PDB entry 7QPG | electron microscopy, 3.90 A resolution | chains R and X of the 6 polymer chains in the assembly

# Chain R
Molecule: Kinetochore-associated protein 1
Source organism: Homo sapiens
Reference sequence: chimeric construct of A0A366VY15, P50748: residues -243 to -9 from A0A366VY15 (A0A366VY15_9GAMM) positions 2-236 (UniProt number = residue number + 245); residues 0-2209 from P50748 positions 1-2210 (UniProt number = residue number + 1)
Amino-acid sequence (2464 residues; each row starts with the number of its first residue; numbers below 1 keep their minus sign (Met-254 is residue -254)):
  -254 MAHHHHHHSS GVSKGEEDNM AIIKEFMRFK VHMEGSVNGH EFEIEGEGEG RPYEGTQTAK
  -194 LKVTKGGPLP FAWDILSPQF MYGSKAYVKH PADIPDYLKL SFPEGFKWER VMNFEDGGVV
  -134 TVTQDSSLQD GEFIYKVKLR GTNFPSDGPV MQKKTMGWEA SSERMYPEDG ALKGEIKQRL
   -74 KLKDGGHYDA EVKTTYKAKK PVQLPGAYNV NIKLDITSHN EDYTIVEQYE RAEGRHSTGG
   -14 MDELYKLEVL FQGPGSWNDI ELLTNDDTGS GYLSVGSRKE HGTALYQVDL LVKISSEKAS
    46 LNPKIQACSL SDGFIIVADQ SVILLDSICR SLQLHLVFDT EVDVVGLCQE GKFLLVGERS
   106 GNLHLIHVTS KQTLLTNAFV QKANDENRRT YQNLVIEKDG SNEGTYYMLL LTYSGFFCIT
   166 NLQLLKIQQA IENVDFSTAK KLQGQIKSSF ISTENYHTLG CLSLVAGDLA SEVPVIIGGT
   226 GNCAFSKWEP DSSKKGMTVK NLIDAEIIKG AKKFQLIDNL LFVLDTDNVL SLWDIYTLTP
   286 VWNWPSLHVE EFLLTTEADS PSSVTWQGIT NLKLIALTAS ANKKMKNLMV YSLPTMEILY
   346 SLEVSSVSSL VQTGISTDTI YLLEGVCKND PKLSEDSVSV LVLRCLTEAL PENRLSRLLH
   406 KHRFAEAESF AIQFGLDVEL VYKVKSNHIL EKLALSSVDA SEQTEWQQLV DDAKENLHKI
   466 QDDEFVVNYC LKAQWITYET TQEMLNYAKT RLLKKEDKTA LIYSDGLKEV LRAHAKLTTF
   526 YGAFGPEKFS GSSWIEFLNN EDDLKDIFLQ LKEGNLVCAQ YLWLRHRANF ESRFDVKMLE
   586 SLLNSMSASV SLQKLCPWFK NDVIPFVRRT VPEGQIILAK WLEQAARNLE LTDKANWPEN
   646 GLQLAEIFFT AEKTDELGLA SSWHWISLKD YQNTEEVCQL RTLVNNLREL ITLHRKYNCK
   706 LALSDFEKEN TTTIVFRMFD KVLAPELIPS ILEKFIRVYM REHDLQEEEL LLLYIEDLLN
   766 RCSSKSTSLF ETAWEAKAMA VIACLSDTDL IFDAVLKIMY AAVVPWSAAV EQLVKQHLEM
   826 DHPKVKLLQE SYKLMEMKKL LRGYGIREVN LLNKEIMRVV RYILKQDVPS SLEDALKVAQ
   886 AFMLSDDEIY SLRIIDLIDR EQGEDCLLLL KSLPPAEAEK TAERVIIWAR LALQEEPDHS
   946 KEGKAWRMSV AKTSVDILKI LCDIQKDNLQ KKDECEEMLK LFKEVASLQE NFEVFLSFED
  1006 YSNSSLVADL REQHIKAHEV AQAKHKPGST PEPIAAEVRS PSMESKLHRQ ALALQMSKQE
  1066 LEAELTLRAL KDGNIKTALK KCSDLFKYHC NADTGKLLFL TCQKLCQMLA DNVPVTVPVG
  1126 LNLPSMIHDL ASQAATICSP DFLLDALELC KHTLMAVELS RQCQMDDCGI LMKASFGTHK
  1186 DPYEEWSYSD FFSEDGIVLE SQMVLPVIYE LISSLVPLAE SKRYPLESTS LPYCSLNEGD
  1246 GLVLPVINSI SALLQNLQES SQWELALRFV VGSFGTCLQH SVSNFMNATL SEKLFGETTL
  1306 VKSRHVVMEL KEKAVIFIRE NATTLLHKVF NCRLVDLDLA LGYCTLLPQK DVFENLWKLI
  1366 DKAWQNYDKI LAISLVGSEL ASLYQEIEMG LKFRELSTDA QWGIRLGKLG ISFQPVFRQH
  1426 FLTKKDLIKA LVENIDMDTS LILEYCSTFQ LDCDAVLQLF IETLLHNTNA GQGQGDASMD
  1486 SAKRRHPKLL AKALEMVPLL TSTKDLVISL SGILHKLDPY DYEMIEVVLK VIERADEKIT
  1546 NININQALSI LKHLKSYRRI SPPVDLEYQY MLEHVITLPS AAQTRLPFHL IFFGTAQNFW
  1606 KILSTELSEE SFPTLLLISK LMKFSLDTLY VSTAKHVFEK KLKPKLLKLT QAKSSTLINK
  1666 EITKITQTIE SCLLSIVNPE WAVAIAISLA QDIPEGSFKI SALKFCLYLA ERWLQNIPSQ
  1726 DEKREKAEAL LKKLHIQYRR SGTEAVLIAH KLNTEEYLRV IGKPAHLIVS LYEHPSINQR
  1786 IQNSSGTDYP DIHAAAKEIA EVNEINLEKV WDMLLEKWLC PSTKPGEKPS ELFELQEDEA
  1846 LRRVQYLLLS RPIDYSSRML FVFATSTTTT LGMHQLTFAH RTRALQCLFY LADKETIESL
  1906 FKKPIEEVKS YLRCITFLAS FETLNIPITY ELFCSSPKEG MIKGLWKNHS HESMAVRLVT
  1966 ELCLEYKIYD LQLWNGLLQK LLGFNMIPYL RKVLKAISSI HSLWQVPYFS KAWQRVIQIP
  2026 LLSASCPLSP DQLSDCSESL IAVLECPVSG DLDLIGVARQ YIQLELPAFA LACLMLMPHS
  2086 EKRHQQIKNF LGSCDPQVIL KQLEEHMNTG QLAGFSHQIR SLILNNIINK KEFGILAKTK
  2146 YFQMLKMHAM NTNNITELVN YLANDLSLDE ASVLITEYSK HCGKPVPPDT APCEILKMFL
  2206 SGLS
Unresolved in the structure: -254 to 1
Sequence notes: initiating methionine (-254); expression tag (-253 to -244); linker (-8 to 1)
From the paper describing this entry:
  - post-translational modification sites: Thr13, Ser15 (citing earlier work)
  - self-association interface (contacts with another copy of this molecule): Thr655 to Glu680

# Chain X
Molecule: Centromere/kinetochore protein zw10 homolog
Source organism: Homo sapiens
Reference sequence: O43264 (ZW10_HUMAN); numbering as in UniProt (aligned over 1-779)
Amino-acid sequence (779 residues; numbered 1 to 779; the number before each row is that of its first residue):
     1 MASFVTEVLA HSGRLEKEDL GTRISRLTRR VEEIKGEVCN MISKKYSEFL PSMQSAQGLI
    61 TQVDKLSEDI DLLKSRIESE VRRDLHVSTG EFTDLKQQLE RDSVVLSLLK QLQEFSTAIE
   121 EYNCALTEKK YVTGAQRLEE AQKCLKLLKS RKCFDLKILK SLSMELTIQK QNILYHLGEE
   181 WQKLIVWKFP PSKDTSSLES YLQTELHLYT EQSHKEEKTP MPPISSVLLA FSVLGELHSK
   241 LKSFGQMLLK YILRPLASCP SLHAVIESQP NIVIIRFESI MTNLEYPSPS EVFTKIRLVL
   301 EVLQKQLLDL PLDTDLENEK TSTVPLAEML GDMIWEDLSE CLIKNCLVYS IPTNSSKLQQ
   361 YEEIIQSTEE FENALKEMRF LKGDTTDLLK YARNINSHFA NKKCQDVIVA ARNLMTSEIH
   421 NTVKIIPDSK INVPELPTPD EDNKLEVQKV SNTQYHEVMN LEPENTLDQH SFSLPTCRIS
   481 ESVKKLMELA YQTLLEATTS SDQCAVQLFY SVRNIFHLFH DVVPTYHKEN LQKLPQLAAI
   541 HHNNCMYIAH HLLTLGHQFR LRLAPILCDG TATFVDLVPG FRRLGTECFL AQMRAQKGEL
   601 LERLSSARNF SNMDDEENYS AASKAVRQVL HQLKRLGIVW QDVLPVNIYC KAMGTLLNTA
   661 ISEVIGKITA LEDISTEDGD RLYSLCKTVM DEGPQVFAPL SEESKNKKYQ EEVPVYVPKW
   721 MPFKELMMML QASLQEIGDR WADGKGPLAA AFSSSEVKAL IRALFQNTER RAAALAKIK

# Interface between chain R and chain X
Pairs across the interface - 20 pairs, chain R then chain X:
  Lys916(R) - Gln735(X)  hydrogen bond
  Arg1044(R) - Asp614(X)
  Arg1044(R) - Asp615(X)  hydrogen bond (backbone-side chain)
  Arg1044(R) - Glu617(X)  salt bridge
  Ser1045(R) - Asp614(X)
  Ser1045(R) - Glu616(X)
  Pro1046(R) - Asp614(X)
  Pro1046(R) - Arg681(X)
  Ser1047(R) - Glu616(X)
  Ser1047(R) - Arg681(X)  hydrogen bond
  Ser1050(R) - Arg681(X)  hydrogen bond
  Arg1054(R) - Glu677(X)
  Arg1054(R) - Asp680(X)  salt bridge
  Lys1063(R) - Thr688(X)
  Lys1092(R) - His631(X)  hydrogen bond (backbone-side chain)
  Tyr1093(R) - Arg627(X)
  Tyr1093(R) - Gln628(X)
  Tyr1093(R) - His631(X)
  Tyr1093(R) - Lys634(X)
  His1094(R) - Glu692(X)  salt bridge
Other interface residues (no listed pair), chain R (15 interface residues in all): Val1043, Glu1049, His1053, Gln1064
Other interface residues (no listed pair), chain X (15 interface residues in all): Tyr619

# Summary
Chain R and chain X each contribute 15 residues to their interface; the contacts include 5 hydrogen bonds and
3 salt bridges. Polar contacts include Arg1044(R)-Glu617(X), Arg1054(R)-Asp680(X) and His1094(R)-Glu692(X).
The paper reports modification sites Thr13(R) and Ser15(R); a self-association interface involving Thr655(R).
Chain R is Kinetochore-associated protein 1 and chain X is Centromere/kinetochore protein zw10 homolog, both
from Homo sapiens; the structure, Human RZZ kinetochore corona complex, was determined by electron microscopy.
